PDB entry 7UWM | electron microscopy, 2.50 A resolution | chains A and C of the 6 polymer chains in the assembly

== Chain A ==
Molecule: Interleukin-17A
Organism: Homo sapiens
UniProt: Q16552 (IL17_HUMAN); residue numbers follow UniProt; this construct covers 25-155
Chain sequence (169 residues; numbered 25 to 193; the number before each row is that of its first residue):
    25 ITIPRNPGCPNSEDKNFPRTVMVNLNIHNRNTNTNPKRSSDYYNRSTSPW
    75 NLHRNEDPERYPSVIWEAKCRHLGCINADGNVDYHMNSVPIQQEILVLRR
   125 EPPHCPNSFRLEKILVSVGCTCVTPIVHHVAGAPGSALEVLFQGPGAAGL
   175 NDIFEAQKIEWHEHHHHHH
Unresolved in the structure: 25-33, 52-63, 155-193
Differences from the reference sequence: expression tag (156-193)
Cystine bridges: Cys94-Cys144, Cys99-Cys146

== Chain C ==
Molecule: Interleukin-17 receptor A
Organism: Homo sapiens
UniProt: Q96F46 (I17RA_HUMAN); residue numbers follow UniProt; this construct covers 33-304
Chain sequence (272 residues; each row starts with the number of its first residue):
    33 LRLLDHRALVCSQPGLNCTVKNSTCLDDSWIHPRNLTPSSPKDLQIQLHF
    83 AHTQQGDLFPVAHIEWTLQTDASILYLEGAELSVLQLNTNERLCVRFEFL
   133 SKLRHHHRRWRFTFSHFVVDPDQEYEVTVHHLPKPIPDGDPNHQSKNFLV
   183 PDCEHARMKVTTPCMSSGSLWDPNITVETLEAHQLRVSFTLWNESTHYQI
   233 LLTSFPHMENHSCFEHMHHIPAPRPEEFHQRSNVTLTLRNLKGCCRHQVQ
   283 IQPFFSSCLNDCLRHSATVSCP
Unresolved in the structure: 214-216
Cystine bridges: Cys43-Cys50, Cys57-Cys126, Cys185-Cys196, Cys245-Cys276, Cys277-Cys303, Cys290-Cys294
Covalently attached groups: N-acetylglucosamine (NAG) linked to Asn49, Asn54, Asn206, Asn225, Asn265

== Interface between chain A and chain C ==
Pairs across the interface - 42 pairs, chain A then chain C:
  Pro42(A) with His64(C), hydrogen bond (backbone-side chain)
  Arg43(A) with Thr56(C); Leu58(C), hydrogen bond (side chain-backbone); Asp59(C); Asp60(C), salt bridge; Ile63(C)
  Val45(A) with Ile63(C), hydrophobic
  Leu97(A) with Phe286(C), hydrophobic; Asn292(C), hydrogen bond (backbone-side chain)
  Tyr108(A) with Leu233(C), hydrophobic; Met249(C), hydrophobic; Arg296(C), hydrogen bond (backbone-side chain)
  His109(A) with Leu233(C); Thr235(C); Arg296(C)
  Met110(A) with Arg296(C)
  Asn111(A) with Gln284(C); Asn292(C), hydrogen bond (side chain-backbone); Asp293(C); Arg296(C), hydrogen bond
  Ser112(A) with Asn292(C), hydrogen bond (backbone-side chain)
  Val113(A) with Asp293(C)
  Gln116(A) with Asn120(C); Thr121(C)
  Gln117(A) with Asn120(C), hydrogen bond (side chain-backbone); Asn122(C), hydrogen bond
  Glu118(A) with Asn122(C); Glu123(C); Arg124(C), hydrogen bond (side chain-backbone)
  Lys137(A) with Arg124(C), hydrogen bond (side chain-backbone)
  Pro149(A) with Arg296(C)
  Ile150(A) with Cys294(C); Leu295(C); Arg296(C), hydrogen bond (backbone-backbone)
  Val151(A) with Gln282(C); Arg296(C); Ser298(C)
  His152(A) with Glu186(C), salt bridge; Arg296(C), hydrogen bond (backbone-backbone); His297(C); Ser298(C), hydrogen bond (backbone-backbone)
  Val154(A) with Ser298(C)
Also at the interface, not in a pair above, chain A (22 interface residues in all): Leu139, Val147, His153
Also at the interface, not in a pair above, chain C (27 interface residues in all): Gln231, Glu247

== Summary ==
The interface between chain A and chain C involves 22 residues on one side and 27 on the other, with 14
hydrogen bonds and 2 salt bridges. Among the polar pairs are Arg43(A)-Asp60(C), His152(A)-Glu186(C) and
Pro42(A)-His64(C).
Chain A is Interleukin-17A and chain C is Interleukin-17 receptor A, both from Homo sapiens; the structure,
Structure of the IL-17A-IL-17RA binary complex, was determined by electron microscopy (same publication as
7UWJ, 7UWK, 7UWL and 7UWN).
